PDB entry 8GS5 | X-ray diffraction, 4.49 A resolution (low resolution: residue-level contacts below are approximate; hydrogen-bond / salt-bridge calls are withheld) | chains D and A of the 8 polymer chains in the assembly

[Chain D]
Name: Isocitrate dehydrogenase [NAD] subunit gamma, mitochondrial
Source organism: Homo sapiens
UniProtKB: P51553 (IDH3G_HUMAN); residues 1-354 here correspond to UniProt positions 40-393 (UniProt number = residue number + 39)
Amino-acid sequence (354 residues; each row starts with the number of its first residue):
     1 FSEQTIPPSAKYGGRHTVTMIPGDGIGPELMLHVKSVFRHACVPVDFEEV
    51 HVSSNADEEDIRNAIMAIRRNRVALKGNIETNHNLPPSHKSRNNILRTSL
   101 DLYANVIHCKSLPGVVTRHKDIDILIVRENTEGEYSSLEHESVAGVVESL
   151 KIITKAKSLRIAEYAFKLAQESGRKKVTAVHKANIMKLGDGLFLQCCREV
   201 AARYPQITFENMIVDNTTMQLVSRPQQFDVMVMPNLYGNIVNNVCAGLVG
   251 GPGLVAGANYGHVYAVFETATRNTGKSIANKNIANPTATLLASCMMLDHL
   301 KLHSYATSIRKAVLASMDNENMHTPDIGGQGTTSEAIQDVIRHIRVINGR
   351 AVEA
Unresolved in the structure: 1-6, 81-87, 353-354
UniProt features mapped onto this chain:
  - binding site (citrate): T81, N94
  - binding site (substrate): R97, R128, D215
  - binding site (Mn(2+)): D215
  - binding site (ADP): N273, T274, N285

[Chain A]
Name: Isocitrate dehydrogenase [NAD] subunit alpha, mitochondrial
Source organism: Homo sapiens
Notes: EC 1.1.1.41
UniProtKB: P50213 (IDH3A_HUMAN); residues 1-339 here correspond to UniProt positions 28-366 (UniProt number = residue number + 27)
Amino-acid sequence (339 residues; each row starts with the number of its first residue):
     1 TGGVQTVTLIPGDGIGPEISAAVMKIFDAAKAPIQWEERNVTAIQGPGGK
    51 WMIPSEAKESMDKNKMGLKGPLKTPIAAGHPSMNLLLRKTFDLYANVRPC
   101 VSIEGYKTPYTDVNIVTIRENTEGEYSGIEHVIVDGVVASIKLITEGASK
   151 RIAEFAFEYARNNHRSNVTAVHKANIMRMSDGLFLQKCREVAESCKDIKF
   201 NEMYLDTVCLNMVQDPSQFDVLVMPNLYGDILSDLCAGLIGGLGVTPSGN
   251 IGANGVAIFESVHGTAPDIAGKDMANPTALLLSAVMMLRHMGLFDHAARI
   301 EAACFATIKDGKSLTKDLGGNAKCSDFTEEICRRVKDLD
Unresolved in the structure: 1-2, 339
Differences from the reference sequence: engineered mutation A139 (Gln166 in P50213)
UniProt features mapped onto this chain:
  - binding site (substrate): R88, R98, R119
  - binding site (Mg(2+)): D206, D230, D234
  - site (Critical for catalysis): Y126, K173
  - modified residue: K50 (N6-succinyllysine), T74 (Phosphothreonine), K196 (N6-acetyllysine), K316 (N6-acetyllysine), K323 (N6-succinyllysine)
From the paper describing this entry:
  - conformationally variable residues (side-chain flip): Y126
  - mutagenesis - Q139A: increased catalytic activity
  - mutagenesis - Q139A: increased stability
  - catalytic residues: Y126, D230 (proposed by the authors, not directly observed)

[How chain D and chain A interact]
Contacting residue pairs (10):
  S137(D) - V132(A)
  L138(D) - H131(A)
  E139(D) - H131(A)
  H140(D) - I129(A)
  H140(D) - H131(A)
  H140(D) - I141(A)
  S142(D) - L143(A)
  I152(D) - I133(A)
  I152(D) - V134(A)
  T154(D) - V134(A)
Interface residues without a listed pair, chain D (8 interface residues in all): V143
Interface residues without a listed pair, chain A (8 interface residues in all): T145

[Summary]
Chain D and chain A each contribute 8 residues to their interface. From UniProt: citrate-binding residues
T81(D) and N94(D), 3 substrate-binding residues, Mn2+-binding residue D215(D) and 3 ADP-binding residues on
chain D. From the paper: catalytic residues Y126(A) and D230(A); Q139A of chain A increases catalytic
activity.
Chain D is Isocitrate dehydrogenase [NAD] subunit gamma, mitochondrial and chain A is Isocitrate dehydrogenase
[NAD] subunit alpha, mitochondrial, both from Homo sapiens; the structure, Crystal structure of a
constitutively active mutant of human IDH3 holoenzyme in apo form, was determined by X-ray diffraction,
deposited together with 8GRB, 8GRD, 8GRG and 8GRU.
